PDB entry 8CA9 | electron microscopy, 2.29 A resolution | chains A and D of the 6 polymer chains in the assembly

== Chain A ==
Protein: Arylphorin
Source organism: Galleria mellonella
UniProt: Q24995 (ARY_GALME); residue numbers follow UniProt; this construct covers 1-702
Chain sequence (702 residues; numbered 1 to 702; the number before each row is that of its first residue):
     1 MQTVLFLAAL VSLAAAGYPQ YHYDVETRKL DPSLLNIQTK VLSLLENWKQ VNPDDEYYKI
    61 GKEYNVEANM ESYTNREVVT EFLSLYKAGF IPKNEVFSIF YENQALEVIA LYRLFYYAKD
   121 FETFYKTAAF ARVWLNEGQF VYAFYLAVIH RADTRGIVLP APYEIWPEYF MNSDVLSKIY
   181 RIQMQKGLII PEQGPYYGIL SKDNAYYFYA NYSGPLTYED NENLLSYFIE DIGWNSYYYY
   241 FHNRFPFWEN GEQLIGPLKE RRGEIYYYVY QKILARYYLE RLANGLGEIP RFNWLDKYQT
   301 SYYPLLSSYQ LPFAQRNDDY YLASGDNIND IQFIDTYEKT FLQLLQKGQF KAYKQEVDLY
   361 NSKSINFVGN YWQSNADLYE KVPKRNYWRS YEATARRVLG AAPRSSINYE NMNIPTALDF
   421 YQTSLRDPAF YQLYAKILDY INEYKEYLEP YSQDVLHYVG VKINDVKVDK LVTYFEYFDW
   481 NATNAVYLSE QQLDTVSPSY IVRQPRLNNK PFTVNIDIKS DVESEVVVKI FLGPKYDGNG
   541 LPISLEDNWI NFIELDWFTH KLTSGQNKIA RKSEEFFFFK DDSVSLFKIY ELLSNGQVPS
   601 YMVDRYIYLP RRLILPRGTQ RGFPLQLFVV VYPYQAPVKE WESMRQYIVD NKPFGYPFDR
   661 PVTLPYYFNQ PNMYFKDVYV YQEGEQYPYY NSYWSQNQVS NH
Unresolved in the structure: 1-16, 697-702
Swiss-Prot annotation at these positions:
  - glycosylation (N-linked (GlcNAc...) asparagine): N211, N481
Covalently attached groups: glycan linked to N211, N481
Ion coordination: Cu ion: Q299, D318
What the authors report for this chain:
  - post-translational modification sites: N211, N481
  - Cu ion coordination: E219, D318

== Chain D ==
Protein: Demetra
Source organism: Galleria mellonella
Chain sequence (700 residues; each row starts with the number of its first residue):
     1 MKTVLVLAAL IGLVAAGYPL FNNNVKTKTL DPNLVNIQKK VLLLLENWKQ VDPDDEYYKI
    61 GKEYNIEANI ESYTNREVVT EFLSLYKTGF TAKNQIFSIY YENQALEVRA LYRLFYYAKD
   121 FETFYKTAAF ARVWLNEGQF IYAFYIAVIH RADTRGIVLP APYEIWPEYF VNSDVLAKIN
   181 RIQMQKGLIL PETAQYYGVL AKDNAYYFYA NYSGPWTYEN NENLLSYFIE DVAWNSYYYY
   241 FHSKLQFWEK GENAIGPFKE RRGEIYYFIY QQILARYYLE RLSNGLGEIP RFNWNDRLQA
   301 GYYPLLTTHQ IPFAQRNGDY YLANDDNIED IQFVDSYEKT FLQFLQKGQF KAYKQEVDLY
   361 NSKSVNFVGN YWQANVDLYE KVPQRNYLRS YEDAARRILG AAPRNSYENL NVPTALDFYQ
   421 TSLRDPAFYQ LYAKILDFIN QYKEYLEPYT QDVLHFVGVK INDVKVDKLV TYFEYFDWNA
   481 TNAVYLSEQQ LDTGSPSYIV RQPRLNNQPF TVTIDIKSDV ESEAVIKIFI GPKYDGNGYP
   541 IDLENNWVNL VEIDWFTHKL TSGQNKIERK SENFFWFKED SVSVSKIYEL LNNGQVPRYM
   601 IEKFLLLPRR LLLPRGTEGG VPFQFFVFVY PYQAPYKEWE PMKEFVVDNK PFGYPFDRPV
   661 TESYYFTQPN MYFKDVYIYQ EGEEYPYYTS YWSQNQVPKH
Unresolved in the structure: 1-16, 695-700
Covalently attached groups: glycan linked to N211, N479
What the authors report for this chain:
  - post-translational modification sites: N211, N479

== Interface between chain A and chain D ==
Residue-residue contacts - 68 pairs, chain A then chain D:
  Q50(A) with Q185(D), hydrogen bond
  V51(A) with L190(D)
  P53(A) with L190(D), hydrophobic
  K93(A) with Y197(D)
  N94(A) with R181(D), hydrogen bond; Y197(D)
  S173(A) with Q310(D); I311(D)
  S177(A) with H309(D), hydrogen bond (side chain-backbone); Q310(D)
  Y180(A) with Q310(D)
  R181(A) with N94(D), hydrogen bond; Y485(D)
  Q183(A) with M184(D)
  M184(A) with Q183(D), hydrogen bond (backbone-side chain); M184(D), hydrophobic; K186(D), hydrogen bond (backbone-side chain); Y485(D)
  Q185(A) with Q50(D), hydrogen bond; Y485(D); L486(D); S487(D)
  K186(A) with M184(D), hydrogen bond (side chain-backbone); K186(D)
  I189(A) with L486(D); E488(D)
  I190(A) with V51(D); P53(D), hydrophobic
  Y197(A) with K93(D); N94(D)
  P215(A) with Y407(D), hydrophobic
  L216(A) with P403(D); N405(D); L410(D), hydrophobic; V412(D), hydrophobic
  K297(A) with R297(D)
  Y303(A) with A401(D), hydrogen bond (side chain-backbone); P403(D)
  L305(A) with P312(D)
  Y309(A) with A177(D)
  Q310(A) with S173(D); A177(D); Q310(D), hydrogen bond
  P312(A) with P312(D), hydrophobic; Q315(D)
  F313(A) with Q315(D), hydrogen bond (backbone-side chain)
  A314(A) with Q315(D)
  Q315(A) with P312(D); F313(D), hydrogen bond (side chain-backbone); A314(D); Q315(D), hydrogen bond (backbone-side chain)
  N317(A) with Q315(D), hydrogen bond (side chain-backbone); R316(D); N317(D), hydrogen bond (side chain-backbone)
  Y320(A) with N317(D)
  A401(A) with Y303(D)
  P403(A) with W216(D)
  S405(A) with P215(D); W216(D)
  Y409(A) with P215(D), hydrophobic
  M412(A) with W216(D), hydrophobic
  Y487(A) with R181(D); M184(D); Q185(D)
  L488(A) with Q185(D); I189(D)
  S489(A) with Q185(D)
  E490(A) with I189(D)
Interface residues without a listed pair, chain A (46 interface residues in all): K49, Y58, P304, D319, Y321, I414, V486, L493
Interface residues without a listed pair, chain D (49 interface residues in all): K49, Y58, N180, P304, L305, T307, Y320, Y321, N411, V484, L491

== Summary ==
The interface between chain A and chain D involves 46 residues on one side and 49 on the other, with 15
hydrogen bonds. Polar contacts include Q50(A)-Q185(D), N94(A)-R181(D) and S177(A)-H309(D). Q299(A) and D318(A)
form the Cu ion site. From the paper: Cu ion coordination by E219(A) and D318(A); modification sites N211(A),
N481(A) and N211(D) among others.
Here chain A is Arylphorin and chain D is Demetra, both from Galleria mellonella. Entry 8CA9 (Cryo-EM
structure of the Cibeles-Demetra 3:3 heterocomplex from Galleria mellonella saliva) was determined by electron
microscopy, deposited together with 8CAD, 8CAN and 8PO9.
